PDB entry 8FE4 | electron microscopy, 9.80 A resolution (very low resolution: no residue pairs are listed; an interface is given only as per-side residue counts) | chains B and H of the 12 polymer chains in the assembly

[Chain B]
Molecule: prM protein
From: Dengue virus type 2
UniProt: A0A481XTV0 (A0A481XTV0_9FLAV); residues 1-81 here correspond to UniProt positions 115-195 (UniProt number = residue number + 114)
Sequence (81 residues; each row starts with the number of its first residue):
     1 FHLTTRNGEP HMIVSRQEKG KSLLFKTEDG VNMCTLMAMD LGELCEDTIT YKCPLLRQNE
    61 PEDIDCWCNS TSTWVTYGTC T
Disordered / not traced: 39
From the paper describing this entry:
  - mutagenesis - K26A: unchanged binding to prM13
  - mutagenesis - K26A: abolished binding to prM12
  - mutagenesis - K26A: abolished binding to prM22

[Chain H]
Molecule: prM13 Fab Heavy Chain
From: Mus musculus
Notes: engineered mutation(s): X1A,X2A; antibody fragment or engineered binder
Sequence (221 residues; numbered 1 to 221; the number before each row is that of its first residue):
     1 AAQLQESGPE LVKPGASVKI SCKASGYTFT DYFINWVRQS HGKSLEWIGD FYPNNRGPTY
    61 NQKFEGKATL TVDKSSSTAY MELRSLTSDD SAVYYCARGL WDAWLSYWGQ GTLVTVSAAK
   121 TTAPSVYPLA PVCGGTTGSS VTLGCLVKGY FPEPVTLTWN SGSLSSGVHT FPALLQSGLY
   181 TLSSSVTVTS NTWPSQTITC NVAHPASSTK VDKKIEPRVP I

[Chain B / chain H interface]
At this resolution (10 A) residue pairs are not listed: 7 residues of chain B and 7 of chain H lie at the interface.
Interface features reported in the paper:
  - epitope / paratope residues, chain B: L3(B), N7(B), F25(B), K26(B)

[Summary]
Chain B and chain H each contribute 7 residues to their interface. The paper reports that K26A of chain B
abolishes binding to prM12; epitope/paratope residues L3(B), N7(B) and F25(B) among others.
Chain B is prM protein (Dengue virus type 2) and chain H is prM13 Fab Heavy Chain (Mus musculus); the
structure, Structure of dengue virus (DENV2) in complex with prM13, an anti-PrM monoclonal antibody, was
determined by electron microscopy.
